Entry 3HKT (X-ray diffraction, 2.36 A resolution); this record covers chain A.

Chain A:
Name: Carbonic anhydrase 2
Organism: Homo sapiens
Notes: EC 4.2.1.1
UniProtKB: P00918 (CAH2_HUMAN); numbering as in UniProt (aligned over 1-260)
Sequence (260 residues; numbered 1 to 260; the number before each row is that of its first residue):
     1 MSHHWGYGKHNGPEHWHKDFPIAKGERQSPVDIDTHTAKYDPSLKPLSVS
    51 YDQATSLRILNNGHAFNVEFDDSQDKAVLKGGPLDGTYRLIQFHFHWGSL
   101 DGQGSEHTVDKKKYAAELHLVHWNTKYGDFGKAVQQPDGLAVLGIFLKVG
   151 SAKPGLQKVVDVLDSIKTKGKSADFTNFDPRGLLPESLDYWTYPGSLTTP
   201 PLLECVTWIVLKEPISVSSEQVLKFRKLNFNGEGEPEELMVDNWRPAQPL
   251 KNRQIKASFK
Not modelled in the structure: 1-3
Swiss-Prot annotation at these positions:
  - active site: His64 (Proton donor/acceptor)
  - binding site (Zn(2+)): His94, His96, His119
  - binding site (substrate): Thr198, Thr199
  - site: Tyr7 (Fine-tunes the proton-transfer properties of H-64), Asn62 (Fine-tunes the proton-transfer properties of H-64), Asn67 (Fine-tunes the proton-transfer properties of H-64), Gln92 (Involved in the binding of some activators, including histamine and L-histidine)
  - modified residue: Ser2 (N-acetylserine), Ser165 (Phosphoserine), Ser172 (Phosphoserine)
  - natural variant: Lys18 (K18E: In Jogjakarta), Gln92 (Q92P: In OPTB3), His94 (H94Y: In OPTB3 loss of activity), His107 (H107Y: In OPTB3), Gly144 (G144R: In OPTB3), Pro236 (P236H: In Melbourne)
  - mutagenesis: Trp5 (W5A: Impaired activity, not rescued by 4-methylimidazole (4-MI); when associated with W-64), Tyr7 (Y7F: Enhanced activity; Y7H: Reduced proton transfer rate), Asn62 (N62A: Reduced activity; N62D: Strongly reduced activity; N62H: Reduced proton transfer; when associated with A-64; N62L: Reduced activity; N62T: Reduced activity; N62V: Reduced activity), His64 (H64A: Reduced CO(2) hydrase activity, rescued by 4-methylimidazole (4-MI). Reduced proton transfer; when associated with H-62. Enhanced proton transfer; when associated with H-67 ...), Ala65 (A65F: Reduced activity; A65S: 2-fold decrease in enzyme efficiency, as determined by kcat/KM ratio, and efficiently inhibited by chlorzolamide; when associated with Q-67), Asn67 (N67H: Enhanced proton transfer; when associated with A-64; N67L: Reduced activity ...), His94 (H94C/D/E/N/Q: Strongly reduced CO(2) hydrase and p-nitrophenyl acetate esterase activities, impaired stability of zinc binding), Glu106 (E106A/Q: Strongly reduced CO(2) hydrase activity; E106D: Normal CO(2) hydrase activity), Glu117 (E117Q: Strongly reduced activity and sulfonamide affinity), His119 (H119D/N/Q: Reduced activity; H119E: Strongly reduced activity), Val121 (V121A/G/I/L/S: Reduced CO(2) hydrase and p-nitrophenyl acetate esterase activities; V121K/R: Strongly reduced CO(2) hydrase and p-nitrophenyl acetate esterase activities), Val142 (V142F/Y: Strongly impaired activity; V142G: Weakly impaired activity; V142H: Impaired activity), 4 further mutagenesis entries in UniProt

Summary:
UniProt lists active-site residue His64, 3 Zn2+-binding residues, substrate-binding residues Thr198 and Thr199
and 16 mutagenesis sites.
Chain A is Carbonic anhydrase 2 (Homo sapiens); the structure, Human carbonic anhydrase II in complex with
alpha-D-Glucopyranosyl-(1->4)-1-thio-beta-D-glucopyranosylsulfonamide, was determined by X-ray diffraction,
deposited together with 3HKN, 3HKQ and 3HKU.
